PDB entry 8ER7 | X-ray diffraction, 3.07 A resolution | chains A and B

[Chain A]
Protein: Peptidyl-prolyl cis-trans isomerase FKBP1A
From: Homo sapiens
Notes: EC 5.2.1.8
UniProt: P62942 (FKB1A_HUMAN); numbering as in UniProt (aligned over 2-108)
Sequence (108 residues; numbered 1 to 108; the number before each row is that of its first residue):
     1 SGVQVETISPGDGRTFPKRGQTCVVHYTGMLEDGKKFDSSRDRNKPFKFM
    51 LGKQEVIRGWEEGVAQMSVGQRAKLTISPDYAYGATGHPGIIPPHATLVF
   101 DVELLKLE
Sequence notes: expression tag (1)
Ligand contacts: XZ3 ((3S,5R,6R,7E,9R,10R,12R,14S,15E,17E,19E,21S,23S,26R,27R,30R,34aS)-9,27-dihydroxy-3-{(2R)-1-[(1S,3R,4R)-4-hydroxy-3-methoxycyclohexyl]propan-2-yl}-5,10,21-trimethoxy-6,8,12,14,20,26-hexamethyl-5,6,9,10,12,13,14,21,22,23,24,25,26,27,32,33,34,34a-octadecahydro-3H-23,27-epoxypyrido[2,1-c][1,4]oxazacyclohentriacontine-1,11,28,29(4H,31H)-tetrone): Tyr-27, Phe-37, Asp-38, Phe-47, Gln-54, Glu-55, Val-56, Ile-57, Trp-60, Tyr-83, His-88, Ile-91, Ile-92, Phe-100
Reported in the primary citation:
  - binding site for XZ3: Phe-47
  - conformationally variable residues (side-chain flip): Phe-47

[Chain B]
Protein: non-specific serine/threonine protein kinase
From: Homo sapiens
Notes: EC 2.7.11.1
UniProt: B1AKP8 (B1AKP8_HUMAN); residues 2019-2112 here correspond to UniProt positions 224-317 (UniProt number = residue number - 1795)
Sequence (95 residues; each row starts with the number of its first residue):
  2018 GVAILWHEMWHEGLEEASRLYFGERNVKGMFEVLEPLHAMMERGPQTLKE
  2068 TSFNQAYGRDLMEAQEWCRKYMKSGNVKDLTQAWDLYYHVFRRIS
Sequence notes: expression tag (2018)
Ligand contacts: XZ3 ((3S,5R,6R,7E,9R,10R,12R,14S,15E,17E,19E,21S,23S,26R,27R,30R,34aS)-9,27-dihydroxy-3-{(2R)-1-[(1S,3R,4R)-4-hydroxy-3-methoxycyclohexyl]propan-2-yl}-5,10,21-trimethoxy-6,8,12,14,20,26-hexamethyl-5,6,9,10,12,13,14,21,22,23,24,25,26,27,32,33,34,34a-octadecahydro-3H-23,27-epoxypyrido[2,1-c][1,4]oxazacyclohentriacontine-1,11,28,29(4H,31H)-tetrone): Leu-2031, Glu-2032, Ser-2035, Arg-2036, Phe-2039, Gly-2040, Thr-2098, Trp-2101, Asp-2102, Tyr-2105, Phe-2108

[Chain A / chain B interface]
Residue-residue contacts (13):
  Thr-22(A) / Arg-2109(B)
  Lys-45(A) / Asp-2102(B)  salt bridge
  Phe-47(A) / Tyr-2105(B)
  Lys-48(A) / Tyr-2105(B)  hydrogen bond (backbone-side chain)
  Thr-86(A) / Arg-2042(B)
  Gly-87(A) / Arg-2042(B)
  His-88(A) / Tyr-2038(B)
  His-88(A) / Phe-2039(B)
  Pro-89(A) / Arg-2042(B)
  Pro-89(A) / Val-2094(B)
  Gly-90(A) / Val-2094(B)
  Ile-91(A) / Val-2094(B)  hydrophobic
  Ile-91(A) / Thr-2098(B)
Also at the interface, not in a pair above, chain A (12 interface residues in all): Arg-43, Phe-49

[In short]
Chain A and chain B form an interface of 12 and 8 residues respectively; the contacts include 1 hydrogen bond
and 1 salt bridge. Among the polar pairs are Lys-45(A)/Asp-2102(B) and Lys-48(A)/Tyr-2105(B). Compound XZ3 is
bound between chain A and chain B. The paper reports a binding site for XZ3 at Phe-47(A); conformational
variability at Phe-47(A).
Here chain A is Peptidyl-prolyl cis-trans isomerase FKBP1A and chain B is non-specific serine/threonine
protein kinase, both from Homo sapiens. Entry 8ER7 (FKBP12-FRB in Complex with Compound 12) was determined by
X-ray diffraction (same publication as 8ER6 and 8ERA).
